3SGA - chains E and P; structure by X-ray diffraction, 1.80 A resolution.

Chain E:
Molecule: Proteinase A (sgpa)
From: Streptomyces griseus
UniProt: P00776 (PRTA_STRGR); the construct lacks a stretch of the UniProt sequence and is renumbered around it, so the offset changes along the chain: 16-19 = UniProt 117-120; 29-34 = UniProt 121-126; 39-48 = UniProt 127-136; 49-59 = UniProt 141-151; 9 more segments
Sequence (181 residues; row label = number of the first residue in the row; note: 59 numbers in that range are skipped by the numbering (no residue carries them; nothing is unmodelled there); a row labelled like 48A-48D holds insertion residues (48A, then the next letters in order)):
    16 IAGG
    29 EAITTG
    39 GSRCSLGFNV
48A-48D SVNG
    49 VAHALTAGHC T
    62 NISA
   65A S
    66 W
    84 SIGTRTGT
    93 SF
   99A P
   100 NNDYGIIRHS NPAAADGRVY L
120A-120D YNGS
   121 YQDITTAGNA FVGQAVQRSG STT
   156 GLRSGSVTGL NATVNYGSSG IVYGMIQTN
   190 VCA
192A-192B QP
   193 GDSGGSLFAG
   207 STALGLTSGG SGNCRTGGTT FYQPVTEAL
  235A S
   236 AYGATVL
Construct notes: conflict Gln192A (Glu249 in P00776)
Disulfide bonds: Cys42-Cys58, Cys191-Cys220

Chain P:
Molecule: Ace-pro-ala-pro-phe-aldehyde
Sequence (5 residues; each row starts with the number of its first residue):
     5 XPAPF
Modified positions: ACE (acetyl group) at position 5; Phe9 (l-phenylalaninol; PHL)

How chain E and chain P interact:
Pairs across the interface (21):
  His57(E) - Pro8(P)
  Val169(E) - Pro6(P)  hydrophobic
  Asn170(E) - Pro6(P)
  Tyr171(E) - Pro6(P)
  Tyr171(E) - Ala7(P)  hydrophobic
  Tyr171(E) - Pro8(P)
  Ser174(E) - Pro8(P)
  Ala192(E) - Phe9(P)
  Gln192A(E) - Phe9(P)
  Pro192B(E) - Phe9(P)
  Gly193(E) - Phe9(P)  hydrogen bond (backbone-backbone)
  Asp194(E) - Phe9(P)
  Ser195(E) - Pro8(P)
  Ser195(E) - Phe9(P)  covalent bond
  Ser214(E) - Pro8(P)
  Ser214(E) - Phe9(P)  hydrogen bond (backbone-backbone)
  Gly215(E) - Ala7(P)
  Gly215(E) - Phe9(P)
  Gly216(E) - Pro6(P)
  Gly216(E) - Ala7(P)  hydrogen bond (backbone-backbone)
  Gly216(E) - Phe9(P)
Other interface residues (no listed pair), chain E (18 interface residues in all): Ser217, Gly218, Thr226, Phe227
Other interface residues (no listed pair), chain P (5 interface residues in all): ACE_5

In short:
18 residues of chain E face 5 of chain P across their interface, with 1 covalent bond and 3 hydrogen bonds.
Main-chain hydrogen bonds include Gly193(E)-Phe9(P), Ser214(E)-Phe9(P) and Gly216(E)-Ala7(P).
Chain E is Proteinase A (sgpa) (Streptomyces griseus) and chain P is Ace-pro-ala-pro-phe-aldehyde; the
structure, Structures of product and inhibitor complexes of streptomyces griseus protease A at 1.8 angstroms
resolution. A ..., was determined by X-ray diffraction together with 4SGA and 5SGA from the same study.
